6FZF - chains A and C; structure by X-ray diffraction, 1.95 A resolution.

# Chain A
Protein: Peroxisome proliferator-activated receptor gamma
From: Homo sapiens
UniProt: P37231 (PPARG_HUMAN); numbering as in UniProt (aligned over 231-505)
Chain sequence (279 residues; numbered 227 to 505; the number before each row is that of its first residue):
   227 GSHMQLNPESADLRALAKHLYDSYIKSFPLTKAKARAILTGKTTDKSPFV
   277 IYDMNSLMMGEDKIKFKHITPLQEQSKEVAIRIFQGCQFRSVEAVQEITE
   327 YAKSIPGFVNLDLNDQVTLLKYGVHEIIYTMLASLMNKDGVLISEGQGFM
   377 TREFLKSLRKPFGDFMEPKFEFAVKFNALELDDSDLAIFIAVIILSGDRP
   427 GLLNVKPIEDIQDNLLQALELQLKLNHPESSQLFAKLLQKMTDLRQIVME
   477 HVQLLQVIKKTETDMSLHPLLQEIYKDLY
Unresolved in the structure: 227-234
Differences from the reference sequence: expression tag (227-230); engineered mutation Met475 (Thr in P37231)
Curated features (UniProtKB/Swiss-Prot):
  - motif: Pro495 to Asp503 (9aaTAD)
  - binding site (rosiglitazone): Gln314 to Ser317, His351, His477, Tyr501
  - cross-link: Lys252 (Glycyl lysine isopeptide (Lys-Gly) (interchain with G-Cter in ubiquitin))
  - natural variant: Gln314 (Q314P: In colon cancer), Arg316 (R316H: In colon cancer), Val318 (V318M: In diabetes), Phe388 (F388L: In FPLD3), Arg425 (R425C: In FPLD3), Pro495 (P495L: In diabetes)
  - mutagenesis: Lys252 (K252R: More than 50% loss of ubiquitination)
Ligand contacts: EDK ((2S)-3-[4-[2-[methyl(pyridin-2-yl)amino]ethoxy]phenyl]-2-[[2-(phenylcarbonyl)phenyl]amino]propanoic acid): Ile290, Ile309, Phe310, Gly312, Cys313, Gln314, Arg316, Ser317, His351, Ile354, Tyr355, Leu358, Val367, Ile369, Met376, Leu384, Phe388, Phe391, Met392, His477, Leu481, Leu493, Leu497, Tyr501
Reported in the primary citation:
  - binding site for EDK: Ser317, His351, His477, Tyr501
  - contacts within the chain: Met475-Tyr505
  - mutagenesis - S249L, M280I, I290M: increased signaling
  - mutagenesis - M280I: unchanged binding to RXRalpha
  - mutagenesis - M280I, I290M: increased binding to MED1
  - disease-associated variants - M280I, I290M: increased signaling
  - post-translational modification sites: Ser273 (citing earlier work)

# Chain C
Protein: Peroxisome proliferator-activated receptor gamma coactivator 1-alpha
UniProt: Q9UBK2 (PRGC1_HUMAN); residues 139-152 here = UniProt positions 139-152
Chain sequence (14 residues; each row starts with the number of its first residue):
   139 EEPSLLKKLLLAPA
Unresolved in the structure: 139
Curated features (UniProtKB/Swiss-Prot):
  - motif: Leu144 to Leu148 (LXXLL motif)
  - modified residue: Lys146 (N6-acetyllysine)

# How chain A and chain C interact
Contacting residue pairs (22; chain A residue first):
  Thr325(A) with Leu147(C); Leu148(C)
  Glu326(A) with Ala152(C)
  Lys329(A) with Leu147(C), hydrogen bond (side chain-backbone); Leu148(C); Ala150(C), hydrogen bond (side chain-backbone); Ala152(C)
  Phe334(A) with Leu148(C), hydrophobic
  Leu339(A) with Leu149(C), hydrophobic
  Asn340(A) with Lys145(C), hydrogen bond
  Gln342(A) with Leu148(C)
  Val343(A) with Leu144(C), hydrophobic; Lys145(C); Leu148(C)
  Leu346(A) with Leu144(C), hydrophobic; Leu148(C), hydrophobic
  Pro495(A) with Leu143(C)
  Leu496(A) with Leu143(C); Leu144(C), hydrophobic
  Glu499(A) with Ser142(C), hydrogen bond; Leu143(C), hydrogen bond (side chain-backbone); Leu144(C), hydrogen bond (side chain-backbone)
Other interface residues (no listed pair), chain A (16 interface residues in all): Val321, Gln322, Lys347, Ile500
Other interface residues (no listed pair), chain C (10 interface residues in all): Pro141

# Overview
The interface between chain A and chain C involves 16 residues on one side and 10 on the other; the contacts
include 6 hydrogen bonds. Polar pairs include Lys329(A)-Leu147(C), Lys329(A)-Ala150(C) and
Asn340(A)-Lys145(C). From the paper: a binding site for EDK at Ser317(A), His351(A) and His477(A) among
others; S249L, M280I and I290M of chain A increase signaling.
Here chain A is Peroxisome proliferator-activated receptor gamma (Homo sapiens) and chain C is Peroxisome
proliferator-activated receptor gamma coactivator 1-alpha. Entry 6FZF (PPAR mutant complex) was determined by
X-ray diffraction together with 6FZG, 6FZJ, 6FZP and 6FZY from the same study.
